PDB entry 1YSH | electron microscopy, 9.50 A resolution (very low resolution: no residue pairs are listed; an interface is given only as per-side residue counts) | chains F and C of the 6 polymer chains in the assembly

[Chain F]
Molecule: 34-nt RNA strand
Sequence (34 nucleotides; each row starts with the number of its first residue):
  1579 CAACUCCGUGGAAGCCGUAAUGGCAGGAAGCGGA

[Chain C]
Molecule: ribosomal protein L30
Source organism: Triticum aestivum
UniProtKB: Q5I7K9 (Q5I7K9_WHEAT); residues 1-104 here correspond to UniProt positions 6-109 (UniProt number = residue number + 5)
Amino-acid sequence (104 residues; each row starts with the number of its first residue):
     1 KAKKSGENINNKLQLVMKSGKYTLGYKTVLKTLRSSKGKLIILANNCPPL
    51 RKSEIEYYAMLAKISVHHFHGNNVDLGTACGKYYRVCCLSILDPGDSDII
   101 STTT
Cystine bridges: Cys47-Cys87

[How chain F and chain C interact]
At this resolution (10 A) residue pairs are not listed: 5 residues of chain F and 13 of chain C lie at the interface.

[Overview]
Chain F and chain C form an interface of 5 and 13 residues respectively.
Here chain F is a 34-nt RNA strand and chain C is ribosomal protein L30 (Triticum aestivum). Entry 1YSH
(Localization and dynamic behavior of ribosomal protein L30e) was determined by electron microscopy.
